2E5L - chains A and N of the 23 polymer chains in the assembly; structure by X-ray diffraction, 3.30 A resolution.

[Chain A]
Molecule: 16S ribosomal RNA
Source organism: Thermus thermophilus
Sequence (1520 nucleotides; numbered 1 to 1543 plus 19 insertion-coded residues; 42 numbers in that range are skipped by the numbering (no residue carries them; nothing is unmodelled there); the number before each row is that of its first residue; a row labelled like 190A-190L holds insertion residues (190A, then the next letters in order)):
     1 UUGUUGGAGA GUUUGAUCCU GGCUCAGGGU GAACGCUGGC GGCGUGCCUA AGACAUGCAA
    61 GUCGUGCGGG
    73 CCGCGGGGUU UU
    88 ACUCCG
    95 UGGUC
   101 AGCGGCGGAC GGGUGAGUAA CGCGUGGGU
  129A G
   130 ACCUACCCGG AAGAGGGGGA CAACCCGGGG AAACUCGGGC UAAUCCCCCA UGUGGACCCG
   190 C
190A-190L CCCUUGGGGUGU
   191 GUCCAAAGGG CUUU
   216 GCCCGCUUCC GGAUGGGCCC GCGUCCCAUC AGCUAGUUGG UGGGGUAAUG GCCCACCAAG
   276 GCGACGACGG GUAGCCGGUC UGAGAGGAUG GCCGGCCACA GGGGCACUGA GACACGGGCC
   336 CCACUCCUAC GGGAGGCAGC AGUUAGGAAU CUUCCGCAAU GGGCGCAAGC CUGACGGAGC
   396 GACGCCGCUU GGAGGAAGAA GCCCUUCGGG GUGUAAACUC CUGAA
   442 CCCGGGACGA AACCCCCGAC GA
   474 GGGGACUGAC GGUACCGGG
   494 GUAAUAGCGC CGGCCAACUC CGUGCCAGCA GCCGCGGUAA UACGGAGGGC GCGAGCGUUA
   554 CCCGGAUUCA CUGGGCGUAA AGGGCGUGUA GGCGGCCUGG GGCGUCCCAU GUGAAAGACC
   614 ACGGCUCAAC CGUGGGGGAG CGUGGGAUAC GCUCAGGCUA GACGGUGGGA GAGGGUGGUG
   674 GAAUUCCCGG AGUAGCGGUG AAAUGCGCAG AUACCGGGAG GAACGCCGAU GGCGAAGGCA
   734 GCCACCUGGU CCACCCGUGA CGCUGAGGCG CGAAAGCGUG GGGAGCAAAC CGGAUUAGAU
   794 ACCCGGGUAG UCCACGCCCU AAACGAUGCG CGCUAGGUCU CUGGGUCU
   848 CCUGGGGGCC GAAGCUAACG CGUUAAGCGC GCCGCCUGGG GAGUACGGCC GCAAGGCUGA
   908 AACUCAAAGG AAUUGACGGG GGCCCGCACA AGCGGUGGAG CAUGUGGUUU AAUUCGAAGC
   968 AACGCGAAGA ACCUUACCAG GCCUUGACAU GCUAGG
 1003A G
  1004 AACCCGGGUG AAAGCCUGGG GUGCCCC
1030A-1030D GCGA
  1031 GGGGAGCCCU AGCACAGGUG CUGCAUGGCC GUCGUCAGCU CGUGCCGUGA GGUGUUGGGU
  1091 UAAGUCCCGC AACGAGCGCA ACCCCCGCCG UUAGUUGCCA GCGGUUCGGC CGGGCACUCU
  1151 AACGGGACUG CCCGCGAAA
  1171 GCGGGAGGAA GGAGGGGACG ACGUCUGGUC AGCAUGGCCC UUACGGCCUG GGCGACACAC
  1231 GUGCUACAAU GCCCACUACA AAGCGAUGCC ACCCGGCAAC GGGGAGCUAA UCGCAAAAAG
  1291 GUGGGCCCAG UUCGGAUUGG GGUCUGCAAC CCGACCCCAU GAAGCCGGAA UCGCUAGUAA
  1351 UCGCGGAUCA G
 1361A C
  1362 CAUGCCGCGG UGAAUACGUU CCCGGGCCUU GUACACACCG CCCGUCACGC CAUGGGAGCG
  1422 GGCUCUACCC GAAGUCGCCG GG
  1446 AGCCUACGGG
  1459 CAGGCGCCGA GGGUAGGGCC CGUGACUGGG GCGAAGUCGU AACAAGGUAG CUGUACCGGA
  1519 AGGUGCGGCU GGAUCACCUC CUUUC
Not modelled in the structure: 1-3
What the authors report for this chain:
  - binding site for the 6-nt RNA strand: U1537 to C1543
  - contacts within the chain: G1530/A1531 (pi stacking)

[Chain N]
Molecule: 30S ribosomal protein S14
Source organism: Thermus thermophilus
Reference sequence: Q5SHQ1 (RS14Z_THET8); residues 2-61 here correspond to UniProt positions 1-60 (UniProt number = residue number - 1)
Amino-acid sequence (60 residues; row label = number of the first residue in the row):
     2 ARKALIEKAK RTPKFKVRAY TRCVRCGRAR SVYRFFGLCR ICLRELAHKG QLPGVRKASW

[Interface between chain A and chain N]
Pairs across the interface (69):
  G973(A) / Arg-29(N)  hydrogen bond to the sugar
  G973(A) / Arg-41(N)  hydrogen bond to the phosphate
  A974(A) / Arg-29(N)  salt bridge to the phosphate
  A974(A) / Arg-31(N)  hydrogen bond to the base
  A974(A) / Ser-32(N)  hydrogen bond to the phosphate
  A974(A) / Arg-41(N)  salt bridge to the phosphate
  A975(A) / Arg-31(N)  phosphate contact
  A975(A) / Ser-32(N)  sugar contact
  A975(A) / Tyr-34(N)  base contact
  G976(A) / Arg-31(N)  phosphate contact
  G976(A) / Ser-32(N)  phosphate contact
  A977(A) / Arg-31(N)  salt bridge to the phosphate
  C979(A) / Val-18(N)  hydrogen bond to the base
  C979(A) / Arg-19(N)  hydrogen bond to the base
  C980(A) / Val-18(N)  base contact
  C980(A) / Arg-19(N)  base contact
  C980(A) / Tyr-21(N)  sugar contact
  U981(A) / Lys-9(N)  salt bridge to the phosphate
  U981(A) / Tyr-21(N)  hydrogen bond to the phosphate
  U982(A) / Leu-6(N)  sugar contact
  U982(A) / Arg-23(N)  salt bridge to the phosphate
  A983(A) / Arg-3(N)  salt bridge to the phosphate
  A983(A) / Leu-6(N)  phosphate contact
  C995(A) / Lys-4(N)  base contact
  C995(A) / Glu-8(N)  sugar contact
  C995(A) / Arg-12(N)  salt bridge to the phosphate
  G1047(A) / Lys-4(N)  salt bridge to the phosphate
  G1048(A) / Arg-3(N)  phosphate contact
  G1048(A) / Lys-4(N)  hydrogen bond to the phosphate
  U1049(A) / Ala-2(N)  base contact
  C1059(A) / Arg-45(N)  hydrogen bond to the phosphate
  C1060(A) / Arg-45(N)  salt bridge to the phosphate
  C1114(A) / Ser-60(N)  hydrogen bond to the sugar
  C1115(A) / Ser-60(N)  sugar contact
  C1115(A) / Trp-61(N)  base contact
  G1186(A) / Trp-61(N)  hydrogen bond to the base
  G1187(A) / Ser-60(N)  hydrogen bond to the base
  G1187(A) / Trp-61(N)  hydrogen bond to the sugar
  A1188(A) / Lys-58(N)  hydrogen bond to the phosphate
  A1188(A) / Ser-60(N)  sugar contact
  C1189(A) / Lys-58(N)  salt bridge to the phosphate
  G1202(A) / Ala-2(N)  phosphate contact
  G1202(A) / Cys-27(N)  sugar contact
  G1202(A) / Arg-29(N)  hydrogen bond to the sugar
  G1202(A) / Ile-42(N)  base contact
  G1202(A) / Cys-43(N)  base contact
  G1202(A) / Glu-46(N)  hydrogen bond to the base
  C1203(A) / Ala-2(N)  hydrogen bond to the phosphate
  C1203(A) / Cys-27(N)  sugar contact
  G1216(A) / Arg-3(N)  salt bridge to the phosphate
  G1216(A) / Ala-5(N)  phosphate contact
  C1217(A) / Ala-5(N)  phosphate contact
  C1217(A) / Lys-9(N)  salt bridge to the phosphate
  C1218(A) / Lys-9(N)  salt bridge to the phosphate
  U1219(A) / Arg-19(N)  salt bridge to the phosphate
  G1316(A) / Val-18(N)  sugar contact
  C1317(A) / Phe-16(N)  base contact
  C1317(A) / Lys-17(N)  phosphate contact
  C1317(A) / Val-18(N)  base contact
  C1317(A) / Arg-19(N)  base contact
  A1357(A) / Tyr-34(N)  sugar contact
  U1358(A) / Val-33(N)  sugar contact
  U1358(A) / Tyr-34(N)  phosphate contact
  U1358(A) / Arg-35(N)  hydrogen bond to the phosphate
  C1359(A) / Thr-22(N)  hydrogen bond to the phosphate
  C1359(A) / Arg-35(N)  salt bridge to the phosphate
  A1360(A) / Arg-35(N)  salt bridge to the phosphate
  G1368(A) / Trp-61(N)  hydrogen bond to the phosphate
  C1369(A) / Trp-61(N)  hydrogen bond to the phosphate
Other interface residues (no listed pair), chain A (41 interface residues in all): A994, A1046, G1058, G1220, A1318
Other interface residues (no listed pair), chain N (32 interface residues in all): Phe-36, Ala-59

[Overview]
Chain A and chain N form an interface of 41 and 32 residues respectively, with 21 hydrogen bonds and 16 salt
bridges. Polar contacts include A974(A)/Arg-31(N), C979(A)/Val-18(N) and C979(A)/Arg-19(N). The paper reports
a binding site for the 6-nt RNA strand at U1537(A); contacts within the chain involving G1530(A) and A1531(A).
Chain A is 16S ribosomal RNA and chain N is 30S ribosomal protein S14, both from Thermus thermophilus; the
structure, A snapshot of the 30S ribosomal subunit capturing mRNA via the Shine- Dalgarno interaction, was
determined by X-ray diffraction.
